Entry 4X6A (X-ray diffraction, 3.96 A resolution); this record covers chains A and I of the 12 polymer chains in the assembly.

[Chain A]
Protein: DNA-directed RNA polymerase II subunit RPB1
Organism: Saccharomyces cerevisiae (strain ATCC 204508 / S288c)
Notes: EC 2.7.7.6
UniProt: P04050 (RPB1_YEAST); residue numbers follow UniProt; this construct covers 1-1733
Chain sequence (1733 residues; numbered 1 to 1733; the number before each row is that of its first residue):
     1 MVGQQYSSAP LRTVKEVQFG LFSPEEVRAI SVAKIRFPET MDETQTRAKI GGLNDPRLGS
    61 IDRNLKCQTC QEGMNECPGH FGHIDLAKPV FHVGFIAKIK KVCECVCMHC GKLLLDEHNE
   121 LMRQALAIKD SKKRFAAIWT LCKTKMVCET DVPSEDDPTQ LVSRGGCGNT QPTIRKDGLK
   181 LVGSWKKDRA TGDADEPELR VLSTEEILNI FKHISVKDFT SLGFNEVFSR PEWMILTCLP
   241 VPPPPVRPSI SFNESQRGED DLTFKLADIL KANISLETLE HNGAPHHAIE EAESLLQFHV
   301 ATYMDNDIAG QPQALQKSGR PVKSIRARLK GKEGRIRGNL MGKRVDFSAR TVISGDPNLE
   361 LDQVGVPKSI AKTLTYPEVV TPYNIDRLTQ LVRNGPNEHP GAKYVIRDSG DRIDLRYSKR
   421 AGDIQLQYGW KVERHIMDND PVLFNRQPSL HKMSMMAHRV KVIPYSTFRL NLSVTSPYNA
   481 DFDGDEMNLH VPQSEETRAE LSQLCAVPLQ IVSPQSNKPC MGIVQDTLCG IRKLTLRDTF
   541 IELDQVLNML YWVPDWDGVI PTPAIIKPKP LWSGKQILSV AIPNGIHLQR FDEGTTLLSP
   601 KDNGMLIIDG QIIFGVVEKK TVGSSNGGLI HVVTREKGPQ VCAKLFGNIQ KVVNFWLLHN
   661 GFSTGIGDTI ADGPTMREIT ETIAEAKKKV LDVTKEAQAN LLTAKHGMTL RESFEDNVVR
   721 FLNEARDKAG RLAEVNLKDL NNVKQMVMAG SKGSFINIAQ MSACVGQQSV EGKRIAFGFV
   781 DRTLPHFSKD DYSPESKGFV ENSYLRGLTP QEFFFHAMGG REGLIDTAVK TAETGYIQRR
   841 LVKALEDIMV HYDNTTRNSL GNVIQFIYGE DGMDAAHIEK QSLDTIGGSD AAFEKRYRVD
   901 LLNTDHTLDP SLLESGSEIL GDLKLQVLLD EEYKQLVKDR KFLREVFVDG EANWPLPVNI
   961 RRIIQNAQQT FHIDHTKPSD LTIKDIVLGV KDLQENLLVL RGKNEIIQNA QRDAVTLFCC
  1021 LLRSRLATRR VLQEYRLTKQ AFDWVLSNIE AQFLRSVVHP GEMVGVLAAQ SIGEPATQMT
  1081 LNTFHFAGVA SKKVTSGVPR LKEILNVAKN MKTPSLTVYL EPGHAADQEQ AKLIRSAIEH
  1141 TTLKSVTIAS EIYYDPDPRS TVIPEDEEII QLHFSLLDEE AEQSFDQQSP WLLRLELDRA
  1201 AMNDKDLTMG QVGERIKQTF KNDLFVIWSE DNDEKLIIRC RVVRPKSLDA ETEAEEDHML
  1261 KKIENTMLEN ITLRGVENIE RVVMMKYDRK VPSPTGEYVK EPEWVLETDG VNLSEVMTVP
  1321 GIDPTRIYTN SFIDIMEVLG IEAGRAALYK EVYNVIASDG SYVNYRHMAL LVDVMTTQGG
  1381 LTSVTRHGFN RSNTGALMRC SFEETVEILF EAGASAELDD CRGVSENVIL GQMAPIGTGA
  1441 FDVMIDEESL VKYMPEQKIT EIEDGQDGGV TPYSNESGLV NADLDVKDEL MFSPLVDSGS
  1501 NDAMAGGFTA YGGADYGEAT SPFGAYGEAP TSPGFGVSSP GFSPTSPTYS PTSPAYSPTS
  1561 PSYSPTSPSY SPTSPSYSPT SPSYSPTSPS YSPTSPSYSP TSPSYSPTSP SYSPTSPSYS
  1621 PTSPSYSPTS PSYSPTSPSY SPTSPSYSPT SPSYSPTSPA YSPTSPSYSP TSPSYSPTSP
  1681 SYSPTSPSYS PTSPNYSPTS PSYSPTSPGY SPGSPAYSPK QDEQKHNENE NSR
Disordered / not traced: 1-2, 155-160, 187-198, 1082-1091, 1177-1186, 1244-1253, 1446-1733
Bound ions: Zn2+ site 1: Cys70, Cys77, His80; Zn2+ site 2: Cys110, Cys148, Cys167
Curated features (UniProtKB/Swiss-Prot):
  - region: Pro248 to Asp260 (Lid loop), Asn306 to Lys323 (Rudder loop), Pro810 to Glu822 (Bridging helix)
  - binding site (Zn(2+)): Cys67, Cys70, Cys77, His80, Cys107, Cys110, Cys148, Cys167
  - binding site (Mg(2+)): Asp481, Asp483, Asp485
  - modified residue: Thr1471 (Phosphothreonine)
  - cross-link (Glycyl lysine isopeptide (Lys-Gly)): Lys695 (interchain with G-Cter in ubiquitin), Lys1246 (interchain with G-Cter in ubiquitin), Lys1350 (interchain with G-Cter in ubiquitin)
  - natural variant: Ser1653 to Pro1659 (deletion: In strain: A364A)
  - mutagenesis: Lys1246 (K1246R: Impairs ubiquitination during transcription stress)

[Chain I]
Protein: DNA-directed RNA polymerase II subunit RPB9
Organism: Saccharomyces cerevisiae (strain ATCC 204508 / S288c)
UniProt: P27999 (RPB9_YEAST); residues 1-122 here = UniProt positions 1-122
Chain sequence (122 residues; each row starts with the number of its first residue):
     1 MTTFRFCRDC NNMLYPREDK ENNRLLFECR TCSYVEEAGS PLVYRHELIT NIGETAGVVQ
    61 DIGSDPTLPR SDRECPKCHS RENVFFQSQQ RRKDTSMVLF FVCLSCSHIF TSDQKNKRTQ
   121 FS
Disordered / not traced: 1, 121-122
Bound ions: Zn2+ site 1: Cys7, Cys10, Cys29, Cys32; Zn2+ site 2: Cys75, Cys78, Cys103, Cys106
Curated features (UniProtKB/Swiss-Prot):
  - zinc finger: Cys7 to Cys32 (C4-type), Ser71 to Thr111 (TFIIS-type)
  - binding site (Zn(2+)): Cys7, Cys10, Cys29, Cys32, Cys75, Cys78, Cys103, Cys106
  - modified residue: Ser40 (Phosphoserine)

[Chain A / chain I interface]
Contacting residue pairs (56; chain A residue first):
  Ala697(A) with Met97(I)
  Gln698(A) with Met97(I); Val98(I); Leu99(I); Ser112(I), hydrogen bond (backbone-side chain)
  Ala699(A) with Ser112(I); Asp113(I); Gln114(I); Lys115(I)
  Asn700(A) with Asp113(I); Lys115(I); Asn116(I)
  Leu701(A) with Gln114(I); Lys115(I)
  Thr709(A) with Lys93(I); Asp94(I)
  Leu710(A) with Asp94(I)
  Arg711(A) with Gln87(I), hydrogen bond; Thr95(I), hydrogen bond (side chain-backbone); Ser96(I); Met97(I)
  Phe714(A) with Met97(I), hydrophobic
  Asp781(A) with Gln89(I); Arg91(I), salt bridge
  Arg782(A) with Thr67(I)
  Ser788(A) with Thr67(I); Pro69(I)
  Lys789(A) with Asp65(I), salt bridge; Thr67(I), hydrogen bond (backbone-backbone); Pro69(I)
  Asp790(A) with Phe86(I); Gln87(I), hydrogen bond (side chain-backbone); Arg91(I), salt bridge
  Tyr792(A) with Gln87(I), hydrogen bond
  Thr1147(A) with Leu48(I)
  Ile1148(A) with Glu47(I); Leu48(I), hydrogen bond (backbone-backbone); Ile49(I), hydrogen bond (backbone-backbone)
  Ala1149(A) with Glu47(I)
  Ser1150(A) with Arg45(I); His46(I), hydrogen bond (backbone-backbone)
  Glu1151(A) with Tyr44(I); Arg45(I), salt bridge
  Ile1152(A) with Val43(I), hydrogen bond (backbone-backbone); Tyr44(I), hydrogen bond (backbone-backbone)
  Tyr1153(A) with Pro41(I); Leu42(I)
  Tyr1154(A) with Glu18(I), hydrogen bond; Asn23(I); Arg24(I), hydrogen bond (side chain-backbone); Leu25(I), hydrophobic; Pro41(I), hydrogen bond (backbone-backbone)
  Val1162(A) with Pro41(I), hydrophobic
  Asp1198(A) with Ile49(I)
  Glu1264(A) with Tyr44(I); His46(I), salt bridge
Interface residues without a listed pair, chain A (34 interface residues in all): Lys1144, Pro1156, Pro1190, Trp1191, Glu1196, Asp1257, Lys1261, Leu1268
Interface residues without a listed pair, chain I (36 interface residues in all): Pro16, Asp19, Leu68, Phe85

[Overview]
The interface between chain A and chain I involves 34 residues on one side and 36 on the other; the contacts
include 14 hydrogen bonds and 5 salt bridges. Polar contacts include Asp781(A)-Arg91(I), Lys789(A)-Asp65(I)
and Asp790(A)-Arg91(I).
Chain A is DNA-directed RNA polymerase II subunit RPB1 and chain I is DNA-directed RNA polymerase II subunit
RPB9, both from Saccharomyces cerevisiae (strain ATCC 204508 / S288c); the structure, Crystal structure of
yeast RNA polymerase II encountering oxidative Cyclopurine DNA lesions, was determined by X-ray diffraction
(same publication as 4X67).
